PDB entry 7D6E | electron microscopy, 10.00 A resolution (very low resolution: no residue pairs are listed; an interface is given only as per-side residue counts) | chains B and C of the 18 polymer chains in the assembly

# Chain B (and C)
Name: Sorting nexin-1
Organism: Mus musculus
Notes: chain C of this document is another copy of the same molecule, construct and numbering; everything in this record applies to it too
Reference sequence: Q6NZD2 (Q6NZD2_MOUSE); numbering as in UniProt (aligned over 1-521)
Amino-acid sequence (529 residues; numbered -7 to 521; the number before each row is that of its first residue; numbers below 1 keep their minus sign (Gly-7 is residue -7)):
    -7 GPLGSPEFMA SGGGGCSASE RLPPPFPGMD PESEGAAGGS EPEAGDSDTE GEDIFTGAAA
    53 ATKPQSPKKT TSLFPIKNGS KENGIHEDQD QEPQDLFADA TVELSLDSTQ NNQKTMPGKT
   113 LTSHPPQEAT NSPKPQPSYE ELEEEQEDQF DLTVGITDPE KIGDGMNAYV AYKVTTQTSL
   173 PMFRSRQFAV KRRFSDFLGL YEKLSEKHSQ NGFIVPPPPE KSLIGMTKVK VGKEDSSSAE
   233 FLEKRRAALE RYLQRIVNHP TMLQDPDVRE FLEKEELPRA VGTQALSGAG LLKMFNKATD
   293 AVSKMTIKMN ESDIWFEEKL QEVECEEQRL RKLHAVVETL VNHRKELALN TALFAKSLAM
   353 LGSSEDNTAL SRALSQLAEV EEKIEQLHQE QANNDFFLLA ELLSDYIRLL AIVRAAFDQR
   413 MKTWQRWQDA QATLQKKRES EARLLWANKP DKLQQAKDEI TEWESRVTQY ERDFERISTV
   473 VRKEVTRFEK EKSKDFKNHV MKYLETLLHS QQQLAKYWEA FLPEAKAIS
Disordered / not traced: -7 to 141
Construct notes: expression tag (-7 to 0)
What the authors report for this chain:
  - mutagenesis - R185A/K225A, R185A/F186A/K225A: decreased binding to membrane

# How chain B and chain C interact
At this resolution (10 A) residue pairs are not listed: 4 residues of chain B and 4 of chain C lie at the interface.

# Summary
The chain B/chain C interface involves 4 residues from each chain. The paper reports that R185A/K225A and
R185A/F186A/K225A of chain B reduce binding to membrane.
Chain B and chain C are both Sorting nexin-1 (Mus musculus); the structure, Structural insights into membrane
remodeling by SNX1, was determined by electron microscopy, deposited together with 7D6D.
